PDB entry 3N5E | X-ray diffraction, 2.26 A resolution | chains A and B of the 3 polymer chains in the assembly

[Chain A]
Name: Thymidylate synthase
Organism: Homo sapiens
Notes: EC 2.1.1.45
UniProt: P04818 (TYSY_HUMAN); residues 13-325 here correspond to UniProt positions 1-313 (UniProt number = residue number - 12)
Amino-acid sequence (325 residues; each row starts with the number of its first residue):
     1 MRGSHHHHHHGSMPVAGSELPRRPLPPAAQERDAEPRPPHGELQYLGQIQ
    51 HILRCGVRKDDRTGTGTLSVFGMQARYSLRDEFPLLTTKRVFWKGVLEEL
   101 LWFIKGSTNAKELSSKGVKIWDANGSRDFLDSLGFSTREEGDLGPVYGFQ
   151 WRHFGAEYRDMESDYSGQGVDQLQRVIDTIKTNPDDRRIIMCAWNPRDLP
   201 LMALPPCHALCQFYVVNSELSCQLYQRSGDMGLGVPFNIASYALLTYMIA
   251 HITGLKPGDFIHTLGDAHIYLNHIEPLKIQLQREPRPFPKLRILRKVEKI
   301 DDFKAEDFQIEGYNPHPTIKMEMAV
Disordered / not traced: 1-37, 120-141, 323-325
Modified / non-standard residues: Cys55 (s-methyl-thio-cysteine; SCH); Cys192 (s-methyl-thio-cysteine; SCH); Cys207 (s-methyl-thio-cysteine; SCH)
Differences from the reference sequence: expression tag (1-12)
UniProt features mapped onto this chain:
  - active site: Cys207 (Nucleophile)
  - binding site (dUMP): Arg62, Arg187, Arg188, Cys207, His208, Arg227 to Asp230, Asn238, His268 to Tyr270
  - binding site ((6R)-5,10-methylene-5,6,7,8-tetrahydrofolate): Asp230, Ala324
  - modified residue: Ser126 (Phosphoserine)
  - cross-link (Glycyl lysine isopeptide (Lys-Gly)): Lys299 (interchain with G-Cter in SUMO2), Lys304 (interchain with G-Cter in SUMO2), Lys320 (interchain with G-Cter in SUMO2)

[Chain B]
Name: Thymidylate synthase
Organism: Homo sapiens
Notes: EC 2.1.1.45
UniProt: P04818 (TYSY_HUMAN); residues 13-325 here correspond to UniProt positions 1-313 (UniProt number = residue number - 12)
Amino-acid sequence (325 residues; numbered 1 to 325; the number before each row is that of its first residue):
     1 MRGSHHHHHHGSMPVAGSELPRRPLPPAAQERDAEPRPPHGELQYLGQIQ
    51 HILRCGVRKDDRTGTGTLSVFGMQARYSLRDEFPLLTTKRVFWKGVLEEL
   101 LWFIKGSTNAKELSSKGVKIWDANGSRDFLDSLGFSTREEGDLGPVYGFQ
   151 WRHFGAEYRDMESDYSGQGVDQLQRVIDTIKTNPDDRRIIMCAWNPRDLP
   201 LMALPPCHALCQFYVVNSELSCQLYQRSGDMGLGVPFNIASYALLTYMIA
   251 HITGLKPGDFIHTLGDAHIYLNHIEPLKIQLQREPRPFPKLRILRKVEKI
   301 DDFKAEDFQIEGYNPHPTIKMEMAV
Disordered / not traced: 1-37, 120-141, 323-325
Modified / non-standard residues: Cys55 (s-methyl-thio-cysteine; SCH); Cys207 (s-methyl-thio-cysteine; SCH)
Differences from the reference sequence: expression tag (1-12)
UniProt features mapped onto this chain:
  - active site: Cys207 (Nucleophile)
  - binding site (dUMP): Arg62, Arg187, Arg188, Cys207, His208, Arg227 to Asp230, Asn238, His268 to Tyr270
  - binding site ((6R)-5,10-methylene-5,6,7,8-tetrahydrofolate): Asp230, Ala324
  - modified residue: Ser126 (Phosphoserine)
  - cross-link (Glycyl lysine isopeptide (Lys-Gly)): Lys299 (interchain with G-Cter in SUMO2), Lys304 (interchain with G-Cter in SUMO2), Lys320 (interchain with G-Cter in SUMO2)

[How chain A and chain B interact]
Residue-residue contacts (96):
  Val57(A) with Val216(B), hydrophobic; Asn217(B)
  Arg58(A) with Val216(B)
  Lys59(A) with Asp185(B), hydrogen bond (side chain-backbone); Tyr214(B); Val215(B)
  Asp60(A) with Asp185(B)
  Asp61(A) with Arg187(B)
  Ser69(A) with Tyr214(B), hydrogen bond
  Phe71(A) with Arg76(B), hydrogen bond (backbone-side chain); Gln212(B); Tyr214(B), hydrophobic; Ser221(B); Cys222(B); Gln223(B); Ile261(B), hydrophobic
  Gly72(A) with Gln74(B); Arg76(B), hydrogen bond (backbone-side chain); Gln223(B)
  Met73(A) with Gln74(B), hydrogen bond (backbone-side chain)
  Gln74(A) with Gly72(B); Met73(B), hydrogen bond (side chain-backbone); Gln74(B), hydrogen bond (side chain-backbone); Thr263(B)
  Arg76(A) with Phe71(B), hydrogen bond (side chain-backbone); Gly72(B), hydrogen bond (side chain-backbone)
  Phe154(A) with Leu204(B), hydrophobic
  Val170(A) with Ala203(B), hydrophobic
  Arg175(A) with Met202(B); Ala203(B), hydrogen bond (side chain-backbone); Leu204(B), hydrogen bond (side chain-backbone)
  Asp185(A) with Lys59(B), hydrogen bond (backbone-side chain); Asp60(B)
  Arg187(A) with Asp61(B); Arg227(B); Ser228(B); Asp266(B), salt bridge; His268(B), hydrogen bond; Tyr270(B)
  Arg188(A) with Arg197(B); Asp198(B), salt bridge; Pro206(B); Arg227(B)
  Ile190(A) with Pro206(B), hydrophobic; Arg227(B)
  Arg197(A) with Arg188(B)
  Asp198(A) with Arg188(B), salt bridge
  Leu201(A) with Arg188(B)
  Met202(A) with Arg175(B)
  Ala203(A) with Arg175(B), hydrogen bond (backbone-side chain)
  Leu204(A) with Phe154(B), hydrophobic; Gln172(B); Arg175(B), hydrogen bond (backbone-side chain)
  Pro206(A) with Arg188(B); Ile190(B), hydrophobic
  Cys207(A) with Leu210(B)
  Leu210(A) with Cys207(B)
  Gln212(A) with Phe71(B); Tyr225(B), hydrogen bond; Arg227(B), hydrogen bond (side chain-backbone); Gly265(B)
  Tyr214(A) with Lys59(B); Ser69(B), hydrogen bond; Phe71(B), hydrophobic; Asp266(B)
  Val215(A) with Lys59(B)
  Val216(A) with Val57(B), hydrophobic; Arg58(B)
  Asn217(A) with Val57(B)
  Ser221(A) with Phe71(B)
  Cys222(A) with Phe71(B)
  Gln223(A) with Phe71(B); Gly72(B); Tyr225(B), hydrogen bond; Thr263(B); Leu264(B); Gly265(B)
  Tyr225(A) with Gln212(B), hydrogen bond; Gln223(B), hydrogen bond; Tyr225(B), hydrophobic
  Arg227(A) with Arg187(B); Arg188(B); Ile190(B); Gln212(B), hydrogen bond (backbone-side chain)
  Ser228(A) with Arg187(B)
  Ile261(A) with Phe71(B), hydrophobic
  Thr263(A) with Gln74(B); Gln223(B); Thr263(B)
  Leu264(A) with Gln223(B)
  Gly265(A) with Gln212(B); Gln223(B)
  Asp266(A) with Arg187(B), salt bridge; Tyr214(B)
  His268(A) with Arg187(B), hydrogen bond
  Tyr270(A) with Arg187(B)
Also at the interface, not in a pair above, chain A (50 interface residues in all): Thr67, Val70, Pro184, Cys192, Phe213
Also at the interface, not in a pair above, chain B (50 interface residues in all): Thr67, Val70, Val170, Pro184, Cys192, Phe213

[Overview]
The chain A/chain B interface involves 50 residues from each chain, with 23 hydrogen bonds and 4 salt bridges.
Among the polar pairs are Arg187(A)-Asp266(B), Arg188(A)-Asp198(B) and Asp198(A)-Arg188(B).
Chain A is Thymidylate synthase and chain B is Thymidylate synthase, both from Homo sapiens; the structure,
Crystal Structure of human thymidylate synthase bound to a peptide inhibitor, was determined by X-ray
diffraction together with 3N5G from the same study.
